PDB entry 6QGR | X-ray diffraction, 1.84 A resolution | chains G and A of the 3 polymer chains in the assembly

Chain G:
Protein: Coenzyme F420 hydrogenase subunit gamma
From: Methanosarcina barkeri MS
Notes: EC 1.12.98.1
UniProtKB: A0A0E3LP72 (A0A0E3LP72_METBA); residues 18-270 here = UniProt positions 18-270
Chain sequence (253 residues; each row starts with the number of its first residue):
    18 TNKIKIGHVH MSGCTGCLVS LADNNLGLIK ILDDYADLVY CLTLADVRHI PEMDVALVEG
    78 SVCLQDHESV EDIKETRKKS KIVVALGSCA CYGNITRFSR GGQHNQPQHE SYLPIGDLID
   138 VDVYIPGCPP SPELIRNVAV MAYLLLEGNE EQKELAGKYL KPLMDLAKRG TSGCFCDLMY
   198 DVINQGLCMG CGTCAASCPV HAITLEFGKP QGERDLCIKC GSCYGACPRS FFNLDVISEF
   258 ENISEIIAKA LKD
Bound ions: 4Fe-4S cluster Fe site 1: Cys31, Cys34, Cys106, Cys145; 2Fe-2S cluster Fe: Cys191, Cys193; 4Fe-4S cluster Fe site 2: Cys205, Cys208, Cys211, Cys244; 4Fe-4S cluster Fe site 3: Cys215, Cys234, Cys237, Cys240
Small-molecule neighbours:
  - tris-hydroxymethyl-methyl-ammonium (144): Tyr57, Leu59, Arg65, His66, Ile67, Glu85, Asp89
  - 2Fe-2S cluster (FES): Cys191, Cys193, Tyr197, Arg231, Lys236
  - 4Fe-4S cluster (SF4), molecule 1: Gly30, Cys31, Thr32, Gly33, Cys34, Glu76, Gly77, Gly104, Ser105, Cys106, Asn111, Gly144, Cys145, Pro146, Pro147
  - 4Fe-4S cluster (SF4), molecule 2: Gly190, Cys191, Phe192, Cys215, Pro216, Val217, Ala219, Ile220, Cys234, Ile235, Lys236, Cys237, Gly238, Ser239, Cys240
  - 4Fe-4S cluster (SF4), molecule 3: Leu195, Val199, Leu204, Cys205, Met206, Gly207, Cys208, Gly209, Thr210, Cys211, Leu222, Pro227, Cys244, Pro245, Arg246

Chain A:
Protein: Coenzyme F420 hydrogenase subunit alpha
From: Methanosarcina barkeri MS
Chain sequence (437 residues; each row starts with the number of its first residue):
     2 TKVVEISPTT RLEGHSKLTL KVNDQGIVER GDWLSITPVR GIEKLAIGKT MEQVPKIASR
    62 VCGICPIAHT LASTEAMEAS IGCEIPTDAK LLRIILHAAN RIHSHALHNI LILPDFYIPG
   122 TEKKFNLFAN EQPARSVMAR IVRIREIAQT IAAIAGGEAI HPSNPRIGGM YHNVSPRAKQ
   182 KMADLAKECL VLVHEQMEFM LDVIRNMQNR EFVEVGGKQI PLPKKLGYHN QGVMATAPMY
   242 GSSSLDDNPT WDFTRWKETR PWDWYMGEVT IDLEDPSYPI GGTTKVGTKA NPQMESCTGV
   302 PTYDGQPVEV GPRARLATFK NFDEKGTFAQ HIARQMEYPD CCYTILNCLD NLNTSGKVLA
   362 DHIPQGDGSM GWAANEAPRG SNIHLARVKD GKVRWYDMLV PTTWNFPTCS RALTGAPWQI
   422 AEMVVRAYDP CVSCATH
Bound ions: Fe ion: Glu44, Met399, His438; ni-fe reduced active center Ni: Cys63, Cys66, Cys432, Cys435; Mg2+ near Asn322 (its only coordinating residue here)
Small-molecule neighbours:
  - tris-hydroxymethyl-methyl-ammonium (144): Ala318, Asn322, Phe323, Asp324
  - ni-fe reduced active center (NFU; formyl[bis(hydrocyanato-1kappaC)]ironnickel(Fe-Ni)): Cys63, Ile65, Cys66, Ala69, His70, Ala378, Pro379, Arg380, Asn383, Val401, Pro402, Thr403, Cys432, Cys435

Interface between chain G and chain A:
Residue-residue contacts (114; chain G residue first):
  His27(G) - Glu14(A)  salt bridge
  His27(G) - Ser434(A)
  Ser29(G) - Pro39(A)
  Gly30(G) - Arg41(A)
  Gly30(G) - Ser434(A)  hydrogen bond (backbone-side chain)
  Cys31(G) - Glu14(A)
  Cys31(G) - Arg61(A)
  Cys31(G) - Val62(A)
  Cys31(G) - Cys63(A)
  Cys31(G) - Gly64(A)  hydrogen bond (backbone-backbone)
  Cys31(G) - His162(A)
  Thr32(G) - Glu14(A)  hydrogen bond
  Gly33(G) - Gly64(A)
  Gly33(G) - Ile161(A)
  Val36(G) - Gly64(A)
  Val36(G) - Ile65(A)  hydrophobic
  Val36(G) - Arg146(A)
  Val36(G) - Gln150(A)
  Val36(G) - Ile161(A)  hydrophobic
  Ser37(G) - Ile161(A)
  Asp40(G) - Arg146(A)  salt bridge
  Asp40(G) - Gln150(A)  hydrogen bond
  Asp40(G) - Ile161(A)
  Asn42(G) - Val143(A)
  Asn42(G) - Glu147(A)
  Leu43(G) - Val143(A)
  Ile46(G) - Arg136(A)
  Ile46(G) - Met139(A)  hydrophobic
  Ile46(G) - Val143(A)  hydrophobic
  Asp50(G) - Asn131(A)
  Asp50(G) - Arg136(A)  salt bridge
  Leu59(G) - Pro9(A)  hydrophobic
  Leu59(G) - Thr11(A)
  Leu59(G) - Arg12(A)  hydrogen bond (backbone-backbone)
  Thr60(G) - Arg12(A)
  Thr60(G) - Leu13(A)
  Thr60(G) - Leu112(A)
  Leu61(G) - Arg12(A)
  Leu61(G) - Leu112(A)  hydrophobic
  Ala62(G) - Thr11(A)
  Ala62(G) - Arg12(A)
  Asp63(G) - Thr11(A)  hydrogen bond
  Asp63(G) - Arg12(A)  salt bridge
  Asp63(G) - Pro280(A)
  Asp63(G) - Ile281(A)  hydrogen bond (backbone-backbone)
  Val64(G) - Ile281(A)
  Arg65(G) - Ile7(A)
  Arg65(G) - Pro9(A)  hydrogen bond (side chain-backbone)
  Arg65(G) - Thr10(A)
  Arg65(G) - Thr11(A)
  Arg65(G) - Tyr279(A)
  Arg65(G) - Pro280(A)  hydrogen bond (side chain-backbone)
  Arg65(G) - Ile281(A)  hydrogen bond (backbone-backbone)
  Arg65(G) - Glu423(A)  salt bridge
  His66(G) - Gly282(A)  hydrogen bond (side chain-backbone)
  Cys80(G) - Pro39(A)  hydrophobic
  Asp83(G) - Pro39(A)
  Glu85(G) - His16(A)  salt bridge
  Ser86(G) - Pro39(A)
  Ile112(G) - Arg61(A)
  Thr113(G) - Arg41(A)
  Phe115(G) - Leu46(A)
  Phe115(G) - Lys50(A)
  Phe115(G) - Gln54(A)
  Ser116(G) - Arg41(A)  hydrogen bond (side chain-backbone)
  Ser116(G) - Leu46(A)
  Arg117(G) - Lys45(A)  hydrogen bond (side chain-backbone)
  Arg117(G) - Leu46(A)
  Arg117(G) - Ile48(A)  hydrogen bond (side chain-backbone)
  Arg117(G) - Lys50(A)
  Gly118(G) - Lys45(A)
  Gly119(G) - Lys45(A)
  Gln120(G) - Val40(A)
  Gln120(G) - Gly42(A)
  Gln120(G) - Ile43(A)  hydrogen bond (side chain-backbone)
  Gln120(G) - Glu44(A)  hydrogen bond (side chain-backbone)
  Gln120(G) - Lys45(A)
  Gln120(G) - Thr437(A)  hydrogen bond (side chain-backbone)
  Gln120(G) - His438(A)  hydrogen bond (side chain-backbone)
  His121(G) - Val40(A)
  His121(G) - Glu259(A)  salt bridge
  His121(G) - Cys298(A)
  His121(G) - Gly300(A)
  Asn122(G) - Arg261(A)
  Asn122(G) - Pro262(A)
  Asn122(G) - Gln294(A)  hydrogen bond (side chain-backbone)
  Asn122(G) - Ser297(A)  hydrogen bond (side chain-backbone)
  Asn122(G) - Cys298(A)  hydrogen bond (backbone-backbone)
  Asn122(G) - Thr299(A)
  Gln123(G) - Val40(A)
  Gln123(G) - Met295(A)  hydrogen bond (side chain-backbone)
  Gln123(G) - Glu296(A)  hydrogen bond (side chain-backbone)
  Gln123(G) - Ser297(A)  hydrogen bond (side chain-backbone)
  Gln123(G) - Cys298(A)
  His126(G) - Pro39(A)
  His126(G) - Val40(A)  hydrogen bond (side chain-backbone)
  Tyr129(G) - Pro39(A)
  Tyr129(G) - Val40(A)  hydrogen bond (side chain-backbone)
  Tyr129(G) - Arg41(A)  hydrogen bond (side chain-backbone)
  Cys145(G) - Arg61(A)  hydrogen bond
  Cys145(G) - His162(A)
  Pro146(G) - Ile161(A)
  Pro216(G) - Arg61(A)
  Pro216(G) - Ser164(A)
  Val217(G) - Lys57(A)
  Val217(G) - Arg61(A)
  His218(G) - Ser164(A)
  His218(G) - Tyr172(A)
  Asp232(G) - Thr51(A)
  Asp232(G) - Gln54(A)  hydrogen bond (backbone-side chain)
  Leu233(G) - Glu53(A)
  Leu233(G) - Gln54(A)  hydrogen bond (backbone-side chain)
  Cys234(G) - Gln54(A)  hydrogen bond (backbone-side chain)
  Ile235(G) - Arg61(A)
Other interface residues (no listed pair), chain G (50 interface residues in all): Ala39, Leu55, Asn111
Other interface residues (no listed pair), chain A (67 interface residues in all): Gly15, Ile37, Ile58, His104, Ile111, Phe129, Ala140, Glu159, Gly283, Arg427

Summary:
Chain G and chain A form an interface of 50 and 67 residues respectively; the contacts include 31 hydrogen
bonds and 7 salt bridges. Polar pairs include His27(G)-Glu14(A), Asp40(G)-Arg146(A) and Asp50(G)-Arg136(A).
Chain G is Coenzyme F420 hydrogenase subunit gamma and chain A is Coenzyme F420 hydrogenase subunit alpha,
both from Methanosarcina barkeri MS; the structure, The F420-reducing [NiFe] hydrogenase complex from
Methanosarcina barkeri at the Nia-S state, was determined by X-ray diffraction (same publication as 6QGT and
6QII).
